Entry 6TJV (electron microscopy, 3.20 A resolution); this record covers chains P and Q of the 18 polymer chains in the assembly.

== Chain P ==
Molecule: Tlr0906 protein
Source organism: Thermosynechococcus elongatus (strain BP-1)
UniProt: Q8DKF3 (Q8DKF3_THEEB); residues 1-437 here = UniProt positions 1-437
Amino-acid sequence (437 residues; row label = number of the first residue in the row):
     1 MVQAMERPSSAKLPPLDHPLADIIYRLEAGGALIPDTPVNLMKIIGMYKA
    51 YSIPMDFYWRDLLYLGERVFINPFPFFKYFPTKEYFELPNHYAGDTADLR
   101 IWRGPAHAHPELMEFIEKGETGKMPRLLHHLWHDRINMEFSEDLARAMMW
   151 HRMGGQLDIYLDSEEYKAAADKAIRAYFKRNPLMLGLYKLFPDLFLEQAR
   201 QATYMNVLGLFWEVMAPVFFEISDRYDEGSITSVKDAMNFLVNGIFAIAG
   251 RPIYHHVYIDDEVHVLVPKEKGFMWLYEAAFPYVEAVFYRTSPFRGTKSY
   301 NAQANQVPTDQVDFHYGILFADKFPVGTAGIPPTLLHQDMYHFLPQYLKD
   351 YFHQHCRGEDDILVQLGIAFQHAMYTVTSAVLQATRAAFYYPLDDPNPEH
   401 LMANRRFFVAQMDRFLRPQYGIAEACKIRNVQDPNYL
Disordered / not traced: 1-11
Residues lining bound ligands:
  - beta-carotene (BCR): Pro73, Phe74, Met184, Leu187, Leu194, Phe195, Gln198
  - Zn2+ (ZN): Tyr79, His130, Arg135

== Chain Q ==
Molecule: Tll0220 protein
Source organism: Thermosynechococcus elongatus (strain BP-1)
UniProt: Q8DMA1 (Q8DMA1_THEEB); residues 1-149 here = UniProt positions 1-149
Amino-acid sequence (149 residues; each row starts with the number of its first residue):
     1 MATIVDIAVNTPGFSTLVTAVKVANLVEALQSPGPFTVFAPNDDAFAKLP
    51 DGTITSLVQNPPQLGRILKYHVVAGAYKATDLKRMGIVTSLEGSTIPIHG
   101 DNPLEVKNATVLAADIEAENGIIHVIDTVILMGLDPAHSFQETNIPYKV
Disordered / not traced: 1

== Interface between chain P and chain Q ==
Residue-residue contacts (72):
  Asp98(P) with Gln59(Q), hydrogen bond
  Leu99(P) with Gly52(Q); Ser56(Q)
  Arg152(P) with His138(Q)
  Met153(P) with His138(Q); Ser139(Q)
  Gly155(P) with His138(Q); Ser139(Q)
  Gln156(P) with Arg66(Q), hydrogen bond; Glu92(Q)
  Ile159(P) with Asp135(Q); His138(Q)
  Phe246(P) with Thr53(Q), hydrogen bond (backbone-side chain)
  Ala247(P) with Gly52(Q); Thr53(Q); Ser56(Q), hydrogen bond (backbone-side chain)
  Gly250(P) with Leu57(Q); Asn60(Q), hydrogen bond (backbone-side chain); Gln63(Q)
  Arg251(P) with Asn60(Q)
  Pro252(P) with Asn60(Q); Gln63(Q)
  Lys269(P) with Pro62(Q); Gln63(Q)
  Glu270(P) with Pro62(Q)
  Gly272(P) with Arg66(Q), hydrogen bond (backbone-side chain)
  Phe273(P) with Gln63(Q), hydrogen bond (backbone-side chain)
  Met274(P) with Gln63(Q); Arg66(Q)
  Tyr277(P) with Arg66(Q); Leu131(Q); Met132(Q), hydrogen bond (side chain-backbone); Leu134(Q), hydrophobic; Ser139(Q)
  Glu278(P) with Arg66(Q), salt bridge
  Phe281(P) with Leu134(Q), hydrophobic; Phe140(Q)
  Pro282(P) with His138(Q)
  Val284(P) with Phe140(Q), hydrophobic
  Glu285(P) with Phe140(Q); Gln141(Q)
  Tyr289(P) with Phe140(Q), hydrophobic
  Arg290(P) with Gln141(Q), hydrogen bond
  Val312(P) with Gln141(Q)
  Thr385(P) with Thr143(Q)
  Ala388(P) with Asn108(Q); Leu131(Q), hydrophobic
  Phe389(P) with Asn108(Q); Leu131(Q), hydrophobic; Met132(Q); Tyr147(Q), hydrogen bond (backbone-side chain)
  Tyr390(P) with Asn108(Q); Thr143(Q); Ile145(Q), hydrogen bond (side chain-backbone); Tyr147(Q), hydrophobic
  Tyr391(P) with His99(Q); Asn108(Q); Tyr147(Q)
  His400(P) with Glu105(Q), salt bridge
  Arg406(P) with Ile145(Q); Pro146(Q), hydrogen bond (side chain-backbone); Tyr147(Q), hydrogen bond (side chain-backbone); Lys148(Q); Val149(Q)
  Phe407(P) with Glu142(Q); Ile145(Q), hydrophobic
  Ala410(P) with Glu142(Q); Ile145(Q), hydrophobic
  Gln411(P) with Phe140(Q); Glu142(Q), hydrogen bond (side chain-backbone)
  Arg414(P) with Gln141(Q); Glu142(Q)
Other interface residues (no listed pair), chain P (41 interface residues in all): His151, Gly154, Ile253, Leu382
Other interface residues (no listed pair), chain Q (36 interface residues in all): Pro50, Thr55, Lys107, Thr110, Gly133, Pro136, Ala137, Asn144

== Overview ==
41 residues of chain P and 36 residues of chain Q are in contact; the contacts include 14 hydrogen bonds and 2
salt bridges. Among the polar pairs are Glu278(P)-Arg66(Q), His400(P)-Glu105(Q) and Asp98(P)-Gln59(Q). Ligands
of chain P: beta-carotene and Zn2+.
Here chain P is Tlr0906 protein and chain Q is Tll0220 protein, both from Thermosynechococcus elongatus
(strain BP-1). Entry 6TJV (Structure of the NDH-1MS complex from Thermosynechococcus elongatus) was determined
by electron microscopy.
